PDB entry 7FF1 | X-ray diffraction, 1.69 A resolution | chains N and A of the 6 polymer chains in the assembly

== Chain N ==
Protein: gp41 N36
Reference sequence: C7F357 (C7F357_9HIV1); residues 546-581 here correspond to UniProt positions 2-37 (UniProt number = residue number - 544)
Amino-acid sequence (37 residues; numbered 545 to 581; the number before each row is that of its first residue):
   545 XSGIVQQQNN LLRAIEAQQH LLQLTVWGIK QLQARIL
Sequence notes: acetylation (545)
Modified residues: ACE (acetyl group) at position 545

== Chain A ==
Protein: gp41 C34E136G
Amino-acid sequence (35 residues; row label = number of the first residue in the row):
   627 XWMEWDREIN NYTSLIHSLI GESQNQQEKN EQELL
Modified residues: ACE (acetyl group) at position 627

== Chain N / chain A interface ==
Residue-residue contacts (18; chain N residue first):
  ACE_545(N) - L660(A)
  V549(N) - Q653(A)  hydrogen bond (backbone-side chain)
  V549(N) - E657(A)
  V549(N) - L660(A)  hydrophobic
  Q552(N) - Q653(A)
  Q552(N) - N656(A)
  N553(N) - Q653(A)
  L556(N) - S649(A)
  L556(N) - Q650(A)
  E560(N) - I646(A)
  E560(N) - Q650(A)  hydrogen bond
  Q563(N) - I642(A)
  Q567(N) - T639(A)  hydrogen bond
  I573(N) - W631(A)  hydrophobic
  K574(N) - W631(A)
  K574(N) - D632(A)  salt bridge
  Q577(N) - W628(A)
  L581(N) - W628(A)
Other interface residues (no listed pair), chain N (14 interface residues in all): S546, V570
Other interface residues (no listed pair), chain A (13 interface residues in all): I635

== Overview ==
14 residues of chain N face 13 of chain A across their interface; the contacts include 3 hydrogen bonds and 1
salt bridge. Polar contacts include K574(N)-D632(A), V549(N)-Q653(A) and E560(N)-Q650(A).
Here chain N is gp41 N36 and chain A is gp41 C34E136G. Entry 7FF1 (Structure of C34E136G/N36) was determined
by X-ray diffraction.
